PDB entry 8E67 | X-ray diffraction, 2.30 A resolution | chains B and A of the 3 polymer chains in the assembly

== Chain B ==
Molecule: GGAT-containing 15 bp DNA
Sequence (15 nucleotides; numbered 1 to 15; the number before each row is that of its first residue):
     1 AAAGCCGGAT GTGAG

== Chain A ==
Protein: Transcription factor ETV6
Organism: Mus musculus
UniProt: E9Q8J8 (E9Q8J8_MOUSE); residues 329-426 here correspond to UniProt positions 240-337 (UniProt number = residue number - 89)
Sequence (101 residues; each row starts with the number of its first residue):
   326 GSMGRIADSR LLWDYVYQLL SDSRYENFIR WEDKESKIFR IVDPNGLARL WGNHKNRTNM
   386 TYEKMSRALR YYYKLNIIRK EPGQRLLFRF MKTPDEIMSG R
Disordered / not traced: 326-330, 424-426
Sequence notes: expression tag (326-328); conflict Ser334 (Cys245 in E9Q8J8); engineered mutation Tyr396 (His307 in E9Q8J8)

== Chain B / chain A interface ==
Residue-residue contacts - 13 pairs, chain B then chain A:
  DC5(B) with Tyr387(A), phosphate contact; Lys405(A), phosphate contact; Arg410(A), phosphate contact; Leu411(A), hydrogen bond to the phosphate
  DC6(B) with Arg395(A), base contact; Tyr398(A), hydrogen bond to the phosphate; Lys405(A), phosphate contact
  DG7(B) with Arg392(A), hydrogen bond to the base; Arg395(A), hydrogen bond to the base; Tyr398(A), phosphate contact
  DG8(B) with Arg392(A), hydrogen bond to the base
  DA9(B) with Tyr396(A), hydrogen bond to the base
  DT10(B) with Tyr396(A), base contact
Interface residues without a listed pair, chain A (10 interface residues in all): Glu388, Lys399

== Summary ==
6 residues of chain B and 10 residues of chain A are in contact; the contacts include 6 hydrogen bonds. Polar
contacts include DG7(B)-Arg392(A), DG7(B)-Arg395(A) and DG8(B)-Arg392(A).
Here chain B is GGAT-containing 15 bp DNA and chain A is Transcription factor ETV6 (Mus musculus). Entry 8E67
(ETV6 H396Y variant bound to DNA containing the sequence GGAT) was determined by X-ray diffraction.
